3CF8 - chains E and F of the 6 polymer chains in the assembly; structure by X-ray diffraction, 2.40 A resolution.

Chain E (and F):
Molecule: (3R)-hydroxymyristoyl-acyl carrier protein dehydratase
Source organism: Helicobacter pylori
Notes: EC 4.2.1.-; chain F of this document is another copy of the same molecule, construct and numbering; everything in this record applies to it too
Reference sequence: Q5G940 (Q5G940_HELPY); residue numbers follow UniProt; this construct covers 1-159
Sequence (159 residues; row label = number of the first residue in the row):
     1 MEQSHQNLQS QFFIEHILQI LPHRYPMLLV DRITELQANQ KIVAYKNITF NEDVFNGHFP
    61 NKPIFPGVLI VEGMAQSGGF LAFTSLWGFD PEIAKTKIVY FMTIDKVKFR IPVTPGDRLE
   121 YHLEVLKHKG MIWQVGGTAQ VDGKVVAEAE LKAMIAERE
Disordered / not traced: 1-8 (chain F: 1-10, 158-159)
Reported in the primary citation:
  - binding site for 3,5,7,3',4'-pentahydroxyflavone: Leu21, Pro22, His23, Phe59, Lys62, Ile64, Ile98, Val99, Tyr100, Pro112
  - catalytic residues: His58, Glu72 (citing earlier work)

Interface between chain E and chain F:
Pairs across the interface - 62 pairs, chain E then chain F:
  Pro22(E) - Phe59(F)  hydrophobic
  Pro22(E) - Pro60(F)
  His23(E) - Gly57(F)
  His23(E) - Phe59(F)
  Arg24(E) - Asn56(F)
  Arg24(E) - Gly57(F)  hydrogen bond (backbone-backbone)
  Arg24(E) - Pro60(F)
  Tyr25(E) - Asn56(F)
  Tyr25(E) - Gly57(F)  hydrogen bond (backbone-backbone)
  Pro26(E) - Asp53(F)
  Pro26(E) - Val54(F)  hydrophobic
  Pro26(E) - Gly57(F)
  Met27(E) - Gly57(F)
  Met27(E) - His58(F)
  Met27(E) - Pro66(F)  hydrophobic
  Asp53(E) - Pro26(F)
  Asp53(E) - Asp53(F)
  Asn56(E) - Tyr25(F)
  Gly57(E) - His23(F)
  Gly57(E) - Arg24(F)  hydrogen bond (backbone-backbone)
  Gly57(E) - Tyr25(F)  hydrogen bond (backbone-backbone)
  His58(E) - His23(F)
  His58(E) - Met27(F)
  Phe59(E) - Pro22(F)  hydrophobic
  Phe59(E) - His23(F)
  Phe59(E) - Val99(F)
  Pro60(E) - Pro22(F)
  Pro60(E) - Arg24(F)
  Lys62(E) - Tyr100(F)
  Ile64(E) - Ile98(F)  hydrophobic
  Ile64(E) - Tyr100(F)  hydrophobic
  Pro66(E) - Met27(F)  hydrophobic
  Val68(E) - Val68(F)
  Val68(E) - Glu72(F)
  Val68(E) - Phe101(F)  hydrophobic
  Glu72(E) - Val68(F)
  Ile98(E) - Phe59(F)  hydrophobic
  Ile98(E) - Lys62(F)
  Val99(E) - Phe59(F)
  Tyr100(E) - Lys62(F)
  Tyr100(E) - Ile64(F)
  Phe101(E) - Val68(F)  hydrophobic
  Phe101(E) - Phe109(F)  hydrophobic
  Met102(E) - Lys108(F)
  Met102(E) - Phe109(F)  hydrogen bond (backbone-backbone)
  Thr103(E) - Val107(F)
  Thr103(E) - Lys108(F)
  Ile104(E) - Lys106(F)
  Ile104(E) - Val107(F)  hydrogen bond (backbone-backbone)
  Ile104(E) - Phe109(F)  hydrophobic
  Asp105(E) - Asp105(F)
  Asp105(E) - Lys106(F)  hydrogen bond (side chain-backbone)
  Lys106(E) - Ile104(F)
  Lys106(E) - Asp105(F)  hydrogen bond (backbone-side chain)
  Val107(E) - Thr103(F)
  Val107(E) - Ile104(F)  hydrogen bond (backbone-backbone)
  Lys108(E) - Met102(F)
  Phe109(E) - Phe101(F)
  Phe109(E) - Met102(F)  hydrogen bond (backbone-backbone)
  Phe109(E) - Ile104(F)  hydrophobic
  Arg158(E) - Pro60(F)  hydrogen bond (side chain-backbone)
  Glu159(E) - Lys62(F)
Interface residues without a listed pair, chain E (34 interface residues in all): Val54, Val71, Pro112
Interface residues without a listed pair, chain F (31 interface residues in all): Leu69

Summary:
The interface between chain E and chain F involves 34 residues on one side and 31 on the other; the contacts
include 11 hydrogen bonds. Polar contacts include Asp105(E)-Lys106(F), Arg158(E)-Pro60(F) and
Arg24(E)-Gly57(F). The paper reports catalytic residues His58(E) and Glu72(E); a binding site for
3,5,7,3',4'-pentahydroxyflavone at Leu21(E), Pro22(E) and His23(E) among others.
Both chains are (3R)-hydroxymyristoyl-acyl carrier protein dehydratase (Helicobacter pylori). Entry 3CF8
(Crystal structure of (3R)-Hydroxyacyl-Acyl Carrier Protein Dehydratase (FabZ) from Helicobacter pylori in
complex with quercetin) was determined by X-ray diffraction together with 3CF9 and 3D04 from the same study.
